Entry 8ULR (electron microscopy, 3.30 A resolution); this record covers chains C and I of the 12 polymer chains in the assembly.

[Chain C]
Protein: Envelope glycoprotein gp160
Source organism: Human immunodeficiency virus 1
Reference sequence: Q2N0S6 (Q2N0S6_9HIV1); the construct lacks a stretch of the UniProt sequence and is renumbered around it, so the offset changes along the chain: 33-138 = UniProt 32-137; 147-185 = UniProt 138-176; 188-306 = UniProt 187-305; 309-321 = UniProt 306-318; 2 more segments
Sequence (479 residues; each row starts with the number of its first residue; note: 13 numbers in that range are skipped by the numbering (no residue carries them; nothing is unmodelled there); a row labelled like 185A-185J holds insertion residues (185A, then the next letters in order)):
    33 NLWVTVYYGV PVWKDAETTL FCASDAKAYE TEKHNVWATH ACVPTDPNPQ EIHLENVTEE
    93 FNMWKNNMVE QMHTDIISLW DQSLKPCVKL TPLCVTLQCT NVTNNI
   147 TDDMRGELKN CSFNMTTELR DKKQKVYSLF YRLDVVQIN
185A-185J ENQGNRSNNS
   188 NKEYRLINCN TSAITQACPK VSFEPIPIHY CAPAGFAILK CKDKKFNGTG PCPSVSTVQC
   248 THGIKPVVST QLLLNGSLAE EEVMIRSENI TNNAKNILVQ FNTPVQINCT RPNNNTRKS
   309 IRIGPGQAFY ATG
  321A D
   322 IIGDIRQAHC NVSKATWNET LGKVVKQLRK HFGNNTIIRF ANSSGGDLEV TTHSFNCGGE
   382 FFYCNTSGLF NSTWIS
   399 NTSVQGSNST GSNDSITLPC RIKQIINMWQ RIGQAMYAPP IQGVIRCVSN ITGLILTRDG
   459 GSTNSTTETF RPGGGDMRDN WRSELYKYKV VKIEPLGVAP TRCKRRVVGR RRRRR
Not modelled in the structure: 58-65, 185A-185J, 399-410, 505-513
Disulfide bonds: Cys54-Cys74, Cys119-Cys205, Cys126-Cys196, Cys131-Cys157, Cys218-Cys247, Cys228-Cys239, Cys378-Cys445, Cys385-Cys418
Covalently attached groups: N-acetylglucosamine (NAG) linked to Asn133, Asn156, Asn160, Asn262, Asn276, Asn295, Asn301, Asn332, Asn355, Asn363, Asn386, Asn448; glycan linked to Asn197, Asn234
Differences from the reference sequence: conflict Asn332 (Thr330 in Q2N0S6), Cys501 (Ala498 in Q2N0S6); expression tag (505-513)

[Chain I]
Protein: 05_B08 Fab Heavy Chain
Source organism: Homo sapiens
Notes: antibody fragment or engineered binder
Sequence (232 residues; numbered 1 to 225 plus 7 insertion-coded residues; the number before each row is that of its first residue; a row labelled like 82A-82C holds insertion residues (82A, then the next letters in order)):
     1 QVRLMQSGDE VKKPGASVRL SCKADGYEFS DYFLHWVRQA PGQGLEWLGF IR
   52A P
    53 RLGSVNYSKR FQGRITMTRD MSINTVYMEL
82A-82C RSL
    83 TSDDTAQYYC ARMYDTDS
100A-100C YKF
   101 DSWGWGTVVI VSSASTKGPS VFPLAPSSKS TSGGTAALGC LVKDYFPEPV TVSWNSGALT
   161 SGVHTFPAVL QSSGLYSLSS VVTVPSSSLG TQTYICNVNH KPSNTKVDKR VEPKSCDKTH
   221 HHHHH
Not modelled in the structure: 1, 114-225
Disulfide bonds: Cys22-Cys92

[Chain C / chain I interface]
Residue-residue contacts - 41 pairs, chain C then chain I:
  Lys97(C) - Asp99(I)  salt bridge
  Glu275(C) - Asp99(I)
  Asn279(C) - Thr98(I)  hydrogen bond (side chain-backbone)
  Asn279(C) - Tyr100A(I)  hydrogen bond
  Asn280(C) - Trp47(I)
  Asn280(C) - Phe50(I)
  Asn280(C) - Asn58(I)  hydrogen bond
  Asn280(C) - Tyr100A(I)  hydrogen bond
  Ala281(C) - Phe50(I)  hydrophobic
  Ala281(C) - Arg52(I)
  Ala281(C) - Tyr100A(I)  hydrogen bond (backbone-side chain)
  Lys282(C) - Thr98(I)  hydrogen bond
  Lys282(C) - Asp99(I)
  Ser365(C) - Val57(I)
  Ser365(C) - Tyr59(I)
  Gly366(C) - Val57(I)
  Gly367(C) - Gly55(I)
  Asp368(C) - Leu54(I)  hydrogen bond (backbone-backbone)
  Asp368(C) - Arg71(I)  salt bridge
  Val371(C) - Leu54(I)  hydrophobic
  Val371(C) - Ser56(I)
  Gln428(C) - Arg53(I)  hydrogen bond
  Gln428(C) - Leu54(I)
  Ile430(C) - Met73(I)  hydrophobic
  Thr455(C) - Asn58(I)
  Arg456(C) - Asn58(I)  hydrogen bond (backbone-side chain)
  Asp457(C) - Asn58(I)  hydrogen bond
  Asp457(C) - Gln64(I)  hydrogen bond
  Gly458(C) - Trp47(I)
  Gly458(C) - Asn58(I)  hydrogen bond (backbone-side chain)
  Gly458(C) - Tyr59(I)
  Gly458(C) - Ser60(I)
  Gly458(C) - Lys61(I)  hydrogen bond (backbone-backbone)
  Gly459(C) - Trp47(I)
  Gly459(C) - Ser60(I)
  Gly459(C) - Lys61(I)  hydrogen bond (backbone-side chain)
  Ser460(C) - Lys61(I)
  Thr461(C) - Lys61(I)
  Thr465(C) - Lys61(I)
  Arg469(C) - Gln64(I)  hydrogen bond
  Gly473(C) - Leu54(I)
Also at the interface, not in a pair above, chain C (26 interface residues in all): Asn276, Asn283, Glu370
Also at the interface, not in a pair above, chain I (20 interface residues in all): Phe33, Met95

[Overview]
The interface between chain C and chain I involves 26 residues on one side and 20 on the other, with 15
hydrogen bonds and 2 salt bridges. Among the polar pairs are Lys97(C)-Asp99(I), Asp368(C)-Arg71(I) and
Asn279(C)-Thr98(I).
Chain C is Envelope glycoprotein gp160 (Human immunodeficiency virus 1) and chain I is 05_B08 Fab Heavy Chain
(Homo sapiens); the structure, Cryo-EM structure of the BG505 SOSIPv2 in complex with bNAb 05_B08 Fabs, was
determined by electron microscopy, deposited together with 9D8V, 8UKI, 8ULS, 8ULT and 8ULU.
